9JOD - chains A and B of the 7 polymer chains in the assembly; structure by electron microscopy, 3.20 A resolution.

# Chain A (and B)
Protein: Major capsid protein
Source organism: Escherichia phage Mu
Notes: chain B of this document is another copy of the same molecule, construct and numbering; everything in this record applies to it too
UniProtKB: Q9T1W1 (CAPSD_BPMU); residues 1-305 here = UniProt positions 1-305
Sequence (305 residues; row label = number of the first residue in the row):
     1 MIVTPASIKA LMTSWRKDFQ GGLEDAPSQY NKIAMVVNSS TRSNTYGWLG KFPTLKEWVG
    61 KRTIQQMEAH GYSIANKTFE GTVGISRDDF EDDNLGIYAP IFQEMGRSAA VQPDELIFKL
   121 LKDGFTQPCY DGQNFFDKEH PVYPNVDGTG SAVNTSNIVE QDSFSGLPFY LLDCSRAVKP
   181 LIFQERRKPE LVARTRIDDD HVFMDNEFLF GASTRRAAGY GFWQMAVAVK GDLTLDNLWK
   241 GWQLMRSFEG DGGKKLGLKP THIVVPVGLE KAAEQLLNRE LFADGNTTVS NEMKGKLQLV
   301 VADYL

# How chain A and chain B interact
Contacting residue pairs - 29 pairs, chain A then chain B:
  Thr41(A) - Asp92(B)
  Thr41(A) - Asn94(B)
  Arg42(A) - Asp89(B)  salt bridge
  Arg42(A) - Asp92(B)
  Arg42(A) - Tyr98(B)
  Thr45(A) - Leu11(B)
  Leu49(A) - Ile2(B)  hydrophobic
  Gln66(A) - Met1(B)
  Met67(A) - Met1(B)
  Met67(A) - Ile2(B)  hydrophobic
  Met67(A) - Val3(B)  hydrogen bond (backbone-backbone)
  Glu68(A) - Val3(B)
  Ala69(A) - Val3(B)
  Ala69(A) - Pro5(B)
  His70(A) - Pro5(B)
  Thr78(A) - Asp88(B)  hydrogen bond
  Arg186(A) - Asp92(B)  salt bridge
  Arg187(A) - Arg87(B)
  Glu190(A) - Arg87(B)  salt bridge
  Val192(A) - Phe203(B)  hydrophobic
  Arg194(A) - Asp198(B)  hydrogen bond (side chain-backbone)
  Arg194(A) - Asp199(B)
  Arg194(A) - Asp200(B)  salt bridge
  Arg194(A) - Phe203(B)
  Arg196(A) - Asp198(B)  salt bridge
  Asp199(A) - Asp200(B)
  Leu209(A) - Met204(B)  hydrophobic
  Arg215(A) - Asp88(B)  salt bridge
  Arg215(A) - Asp92(B)  salt bridge
Other interface residues (no listed pair), chain A (25 interface residues in all): Ser40, Gln65, Gly71, Asp147, Asp200, Gly211
Other interface residues (no listed pair), chain B (19 interface residues in all): Thr4, Ile8, Glu91

# In short
Chain A and chain B form an interface of 25 and 19 residues respectively; the contacts include 3 hydrogen
bonds and 7 salt bridges. Polar contacts include Arg42(A)-Asp89(B), Arg186(A)-Asp92(B) and Glu190(A)-Arg87(B).
Both chains are Major capsid protein (Escherichia phage Mu). Entry 9JOD (Capsid structure of Escherichia phage
Mu) was determined by electron microscopy, deposited together with 9LJ8, 9KHX, 9KHY, 9KI1 and 9KNU.
